5XP3 - chains B and C of the 6 polymer chains in the assembly; structure by X-ray diffraction, 2.30 A resolution.

Chain B:
Protein: Tubulin beta chain
Source organism: Sus scrofa
UniProtKB: F2Z5B2 (F2Z5B2_PIG); residues 1-445 here = UniProt positions 1-445
Sequence (445 residues; each row starts with the number of its first residue):
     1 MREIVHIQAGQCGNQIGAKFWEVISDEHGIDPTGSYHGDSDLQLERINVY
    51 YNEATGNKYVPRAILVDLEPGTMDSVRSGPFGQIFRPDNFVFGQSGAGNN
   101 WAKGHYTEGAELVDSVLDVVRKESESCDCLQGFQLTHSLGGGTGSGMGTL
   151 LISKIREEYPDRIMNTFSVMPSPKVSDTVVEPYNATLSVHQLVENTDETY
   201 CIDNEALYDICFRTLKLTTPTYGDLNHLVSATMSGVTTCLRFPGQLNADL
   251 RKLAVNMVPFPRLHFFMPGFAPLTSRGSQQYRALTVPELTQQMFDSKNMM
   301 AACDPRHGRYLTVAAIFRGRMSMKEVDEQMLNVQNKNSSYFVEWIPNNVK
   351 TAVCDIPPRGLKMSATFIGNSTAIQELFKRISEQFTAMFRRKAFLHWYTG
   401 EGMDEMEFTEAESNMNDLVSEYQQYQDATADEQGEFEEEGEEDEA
Disordered / not traced: 429-445
Sequence notes: conflict Gly440 (Glu in F2Z5B2), Glu441 (Gly in F2Z5B2)
Ion coordination: Mg2+: Gln11 (together with GDP)
Residues lining bound ligands: GDP (guanosine-5'-diphosphate): Gly10, Gln11, Cys12, Gln15, Ile16, Asp67, Asn99, Ser138, Gly140, Gly141, Gly142, Thr143, Gly144, Ser145, Val169, Pro171, Val175, Asp177, Glu181, Asn204, Leu207, Tyr222, Leu225, Asn226
From the paper describing this entry:
  - conformationally variable residues (loop rearrangement): Asn247

Chain C:
Protein: Tubulin alpha-1B chain
Source organism: Sus scrofa
UniProtKB: Q2XVP4 (TBA1B_PIG); numbering as in UniProt (aligned over 1-451)
Sequence (451 residues; row label = number of the first residue in the row):
     1 MRECISIHVGQAGVQIGNACWELYCLEHGIQPDGQMPSDKTIGGGDDSFN
    51 TFFSETGAGKHVPRAVFVDLEPTVIDEVRTGTYRQLFHPEQLITGKEDAA
   101 NNYARGHYTIGKEIIDLVLDRIRKLADQCTGLQGFLVFHSFGGGTGSGFT
   151 SLLMERLSVDYGKKSKLEFSIYPAPQVSTAVVEPYNSILTTHTTLEHSDC
   201 AFMVDNEAIYDICRRNLDIERPTYTNLNRLISQIVSSITASLRFDGALNV
   251 DLTEFQTNLVPYPRIHFPLATYAPVISAEKAYHEQLSVAEITNACFEPAN
   301 QMVKCDPRHGKYMACCLLYRGDVVPKDVNAAIATIKTKRSIQFVDWCPTG
   351 FKVGINYQPPTVVPGGDLAKVQRAVCMLSNTTAIAEAWARLDHKFDLMYA
   401 KRAFVHWYVGEGMEEGEFSEAREDMAALEKDYEEVGVDSVEGEGEEEGEE
   451 Y
Disordered / not traced: 441-451
Ion coordination: Ca2+: Asp39, Thr41, Gly44, Glu55
Residues lining bound ligands: GTP (guanosine-5'-triphosphate): Gly10, Gln11, Ala12, Gln15, Ile16, Asp69, Asp98, Ala99, Ala100, Asn101, Ser140, Gly142, Gly143, Gly144, Thr145, Gly146, Ile171, Pro173, Val177, Ser178, Thr179, Glu183, Asn206, Tyr224, Leu227, Asn228, Ile231

Interface between chain B and chain C:
Contacting residue pairs - 39 pairs, chain B then chain C:
  Gln94(B) - Met1(C)
  Ser95(B) - Arg2(C)
  Asn99(B) - Glu254(C)
  Asp177(B) - Glu254(C)
  Asp177(B) - Lys352(C)  hydrogen bond (backbone-side chain)
  Thr178(B) - Glu254(C)
  Thr178(B) - Asn258(C)
  Val179(B) - Asn258(C)  hydrogen bond (backbone-side chain)
  Val179(B) - Pro348(C)  hydrophobic
  Val180(B) - Thr257(C)
  Thr219(B) - Lys326(C)
  Thr219(B) - Asn329(C)
  Ala387(B) - Trp346(C)
  Met388(B) - Trp346(C)
  Arg390(B) - Asp345(C)  salt bridge
  Arg390(B) - Ser439(C)
  Arg391(B) - Tyr262(C)  hydrogen bond (backbone-side chain)
  Arg391(B) - Trp346(C)
  Arg391(B) - Glu434(C)  hydrogen bond (side chain-backbone)
  Arg391(B) - Val435(C)
  Arg391(B) - Val437(C)  hydrogen bond (side chain-backbone)
  Arg391(B) - Asp438(C)
  Arg391(B) - Ser439(C)  hydrogen bond
  Lys392(B) - Tyr262(C)
  Ala393(B) - Pro261(C)
  Ala393(B) - Tyr262(C)
  Ala393(B) - Trp346(C)  hydrophobic
  Phe394(B) - Thr257(C)
  Phe394(B) - Asn258(C)
  Phe394(B) - Val260(C)
  Phe394(B) - Pro261(C)  hydrogen bond (backbone-backbone)
  Phe394(B) - Trp346(C)  hydrophobic
  His396(B) - Val260(C)  hydrogen bond (side chain-backbone)
  His396(B) - Pro261(C)
  His396(B) - Tyr262(C)
  His396(B) - Pro263(C)
  Trp397(B) - Gln256(C)
  Trp397(B) - Thr257(C)  hydrogen bond (side chain-backbone)
  Trp397(B) - Val260(C)  hydrogen bond (side chain-backbone)
Also at the interface, not in a pair above, chain B (18 interface residues in all): Gly98

In short:
18 residues of chain B and 21 residues of chain C are in contact; the contacts include 10 hydrogen bonds and 1
salt bridge. Polar pairs include Arg390(B)-Asp345(C), Asp177(B)-Lys352(C) and Val179(B)-Asn258(C). Ligands of
chain B: GDP. Ligands of chain C: GTP. Asp39(C), Thr41(C), Gly44(C) and Glu55(C) form the Ca2+ site. From the
paper: conformational variability at Asn247(B).
Here chain B is Tubulin beta chain and chain C is Tubulin alpha-1B chain, both from Sus scrofa. Entry 5XP3
(Crystal structure of apo T2R-TTL) was determined by X-ray diffraction together with 5XIW, 5YL2, 5YLJ and 5YLS
from the same study.
